Entry 4C3Y (X-ray diffraction, 2.30 A resolution); this record covers chains B and C of the 4 polymer chains in the assembly.

[Chain B (and C)]
Molecule: 3-ketosteroid dehydrogenase
Source organism: Rhodococcus erythropolis
Notes: EC 1.3.99.4; chain C of this document is another copy of the same molecule, construct and numbering; everything in this record applies to it too
UniProt: Q9RA02 (Q9RA02_RHOER); numbering as in UniProt (aligned over 1-510)
Amino-acid sequence (530 residues; row label = number of the first residue in the row; numbers below 1 keep their minus sign (Met-19 is residue -19)):
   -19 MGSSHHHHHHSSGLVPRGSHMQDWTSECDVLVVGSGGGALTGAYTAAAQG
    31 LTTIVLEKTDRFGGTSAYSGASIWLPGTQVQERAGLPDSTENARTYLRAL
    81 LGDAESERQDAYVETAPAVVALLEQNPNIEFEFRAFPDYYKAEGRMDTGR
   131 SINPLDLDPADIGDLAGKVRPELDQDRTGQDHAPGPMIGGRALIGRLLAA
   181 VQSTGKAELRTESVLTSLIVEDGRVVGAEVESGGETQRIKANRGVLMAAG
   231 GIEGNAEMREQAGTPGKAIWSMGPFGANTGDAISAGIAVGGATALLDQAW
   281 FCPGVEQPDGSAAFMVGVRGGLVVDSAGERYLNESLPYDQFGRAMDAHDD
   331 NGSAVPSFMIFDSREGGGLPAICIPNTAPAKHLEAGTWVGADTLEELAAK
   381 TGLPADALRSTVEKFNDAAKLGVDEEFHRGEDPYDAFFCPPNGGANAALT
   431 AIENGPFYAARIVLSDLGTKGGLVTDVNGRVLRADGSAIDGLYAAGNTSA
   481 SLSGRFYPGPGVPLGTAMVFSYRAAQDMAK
Disordered / not traced: -19 to 2, 421-423
Construct notes: expression tag (-19 to 0)
Bound ions: Na+: Asp154, Gln155, Gln160 (shared with 3 residues of chain A)
Small-molecule neighbours:
  - androsta-1,4-diene-3,17-dione (ANB): Gly50, Ser52, Phe116, Tyr119, Phe294, Val296, Tyr318, Ile352, Ile354, Tyr487, Pro490, Gly491, Pro493
  - FAD (flavin-adenine dinucleotide): Val13, Gly14, Ser15, Gly16, Gly17, Gly18, Leu36, Glu37, Lys38, Thr39, Gly43, Gly44, Thr45, Ser46, Tyr48, Ser49, Gly50, Ala51, Ser52, Leu153, Ser193, Val194, Leu195, Ala228, Ala229, Gly230, Met252, Ala257, Asn258, Asp261, Trp280, Phe294, Leu447, Gly476, Asn477, Tyr487, Gly491, Val492, Pro493, Leu494
From the paper describing this entry:
  - binding site for androsta-1,4-diene-3,17-dione: Phe116, Tyr119, Tyr318, Tyr487, Gly491
  - catalytic residues: Tyr318, Tyr487, Gly491
  - catalytic residues: Tyr119 (proposed by the authors, not directly observed)
  - mutagenesis - Y318F: abolished catalytic activity
  - mutagenesis - Y119F, Y487F: decreased catalytic activity

[Interface between chain B and chain C]
Contacting residue pairs - 10 pairs, chain B then chain C:
  Ala64(B) - Phe113(C)
  Gly65(B) - Leu66(C)
  Gly65(B) - Phe113(C)
  Gly65(B) - Thr128(C)  hydrogen bond (backbone-side chain)
  Leu66(B) - Gly65(C)
  Pro67(B) - Pro67(C)  hydrophobic
  Phe113(B) - Ala64(C)
  Phe113(B) - Gly65(C)
  Ala115(B) - Gly65(C)
  Thr128(B) - Gly65(C)  hydrogen bond (side chain-backbone)
Also at the interface, not in a pair above, chain C (7 interface residues in all): Ala115

[Overview]
Chain B and chain C each contribute 7 residues to their interface; the contacts include 2 hydrogen bonds. The
hydrogen-bonded pair is Gly65(B)-Thr128(C). Bound to chain B: flavin-adenine dinucleotide and
androsta-1,4-diene-3,17-dione. From the paper: catalytic residues Tyr318(B), Tyr487(B) and Gly491(B) among
others; Y119F and Y487F of chain B reduce catalytic activity.
Both chains are 3-ketosteroid dehydrogenase (Rhodococcus erythropolis). Entry 4C3Y (Crystal structure of
3-ketosteroid delta1-dehydrogenase from Rhodococcus erythropolis SQ1 in complex with 1,4-androstadiene-3,17-
dione) was determined by X-ray diffraction, deposited together with 4C3X.
